Entry 8VDT (X-ray diffraction, 2.78 A resolution); this record covers chains A and B of the 3 polymer chains in the assembly.

[Chain A]
Protein: DNA ligase 1
From: Homo sapiens
Notes: EC 6.5.1.1
UniProt: P18858 (DNLI1_HUMAN); numbering as in UniProt (aligned over 261-918)
Sequence (658 residues; row label = number of the first residue in the row):
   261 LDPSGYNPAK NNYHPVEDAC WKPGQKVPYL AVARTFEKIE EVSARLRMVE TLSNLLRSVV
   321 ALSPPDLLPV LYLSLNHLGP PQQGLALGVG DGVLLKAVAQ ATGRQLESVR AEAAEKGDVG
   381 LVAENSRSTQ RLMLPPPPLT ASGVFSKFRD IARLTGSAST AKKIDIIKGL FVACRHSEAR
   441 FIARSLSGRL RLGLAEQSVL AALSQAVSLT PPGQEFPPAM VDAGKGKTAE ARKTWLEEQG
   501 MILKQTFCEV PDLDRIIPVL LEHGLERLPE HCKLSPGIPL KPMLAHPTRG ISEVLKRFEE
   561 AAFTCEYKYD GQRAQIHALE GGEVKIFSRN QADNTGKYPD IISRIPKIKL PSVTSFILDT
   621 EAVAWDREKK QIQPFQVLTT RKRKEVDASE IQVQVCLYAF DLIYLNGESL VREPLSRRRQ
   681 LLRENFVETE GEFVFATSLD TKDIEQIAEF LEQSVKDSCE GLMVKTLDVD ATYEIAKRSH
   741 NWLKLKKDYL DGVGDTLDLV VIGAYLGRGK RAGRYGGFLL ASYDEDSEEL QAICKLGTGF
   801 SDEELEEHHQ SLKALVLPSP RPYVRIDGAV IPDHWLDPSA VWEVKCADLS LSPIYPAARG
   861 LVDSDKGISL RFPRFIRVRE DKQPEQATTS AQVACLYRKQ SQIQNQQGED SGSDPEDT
Not modelled in the structure: 386-392, 558-559, 739-740, 907-918
Differences from the reference sequence: conflict Ala346 (Glu in P18858), Ala592 (Glu in P18858)
From the paper describing this entry:
  - conformationally variable residues (order/disorder transition, side-chain flip): Lys568, Arg573, Glu621, Lys744
  - catalytic residues: Lys568 (citing earlier work)

[Chain B]
Molecule: 18-nt DNA/RNA hybrid strand
Sequence (18 nucleotides; row label = number of the first residue in the row):
     1 GCTGATGCGT AGTCGGAC

[Interface between chain A and chain B]
Contacting residue pairs (36):
  Ser303(A) - DA17(B)  phosphate contact
  Ser303(A) - DC18(B)  hydrogen bond to the phosphate
  Leu347(A) - DC8(B)  phosphate contact
  Gly348(A) - DG7(B)  phosphate contact
  Gly348(A) - DC8(B)  hydrogen bond to the phosphate
  Val349(A) - DC8(B)  phosphate contact
  Gly350(A) - DG7(B)  phosphate contact
  Asp351(A) - DG7(B)  phosphate contact
  Lys568(A) - DG12(B)  salt bridge to the phosphate
  Gly571(A) - DA11(B)  sugar contact
  Gln572(A) - DT10(B)  phosphate contact
  Gln572(A) - DA11(B)  phosphate contact
  Arg573(A) - DA11(B)  hydrogen bond to the phosphate
  Ser588(A) - DT10(B)  hydrogen bond to the phosphate
  Arg589(A) - DA11(B)  phosphate contact
  Ala592(A) - DT10(B)  phosphate contact
  Asn594(A) - DT10(B)  hydrogen bond to the phosphate
  Phe635(A) - DT10(B)  sugar contact
  Phe635(A) - DA11(B)  sugar contact
  Arg643(A) - DG9(B)  phosphate contact
  Lys746(A) - DT13(B)  salt bridge to the phosphate
  Tyr749(A) - DT13(B)  hydrogen bond to the phosphate
  Lys770(A) - DG15(B)  base contact
  Thr798(A) - DT13(B)  hydrogen bond to the base
  Thr798(A) - DC14(B)  hydrogen bond to the sugar
  Gly799(A) - DC14(B)  phosphate contact
  Gly799(A) - DG15(B)  phosphate contact
  Phe800(A) - DG15(B)  sugar contact
  Ser801(A) - DG15(B)  phosphate contact
  Ser801(A) - DG16(B)  phosphate contact
  Asp802(A) - DG15(B)  phosphate contact
  Asp802(A) - DG16(B)  hydrogen bond to the phosphate
  Phe872(A) - DA11(B)  base contact
  Phe872(A) - DG12(B)  sugar contact
  Arg874(A) - DT13(B)  hydrogen bond to the phosphate
  Arg874(A) - DC14(B)  salt bridge to the phosphate
Also at the interface, not in a pair above, chain A (34 interface residues in all): Ala304, Arg305, Ala346, Gly352, Asn590, Thr639, Asp748, Arg871

[Overview]
The interface between chain A and chain B involves 34 residues on one side and 12 on the other; the contacts
include 10 hydrogen bonds and 3 salt bridges. Polar contacts include Thr798(A)-DT13(B), Thr798(A)-DC14(B) and
Ser303(A)-DC18(B). From the paper: the catalytic residue Lys568(A); conformational variability at Lys568(A),
Arg573(A) and Glu621(A) among others.
Chain A is DNA ligase 1 (Homo sapiens) and chain B is an 18-nt DNA/RNA hybrid strand; the structure, DNA
Ligase 1 with nick DNA 3'rA:T, was determined by X-ray diffraction, deposited together with 8VDN, 8VDS, 8VZL
and 8VZM.
